PDB entry 6OW2 | X-ray diffraction, 1.70 A resolution | chain P

[Chain P]
Name: Peptide deformylase
Organism: Streptococcus pneumoniae
Notes: EC 3.5.1.88
Reference sequence: Q939R9 (Q939R9_STREE); residue numbers follow UniProt; this construct covers 2-203
Amino-acid sequence (202 residues; row label = number of the first residue in the row):
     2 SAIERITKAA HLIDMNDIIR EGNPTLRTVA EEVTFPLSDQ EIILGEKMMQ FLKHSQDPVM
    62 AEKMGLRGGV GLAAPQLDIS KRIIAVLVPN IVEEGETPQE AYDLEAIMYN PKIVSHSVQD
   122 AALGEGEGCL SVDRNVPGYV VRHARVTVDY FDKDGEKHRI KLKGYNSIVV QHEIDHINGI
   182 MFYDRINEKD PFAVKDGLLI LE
Disordered / not traced: 92-101, 203
Bound ions: Ni2+: Cys130, His173, His177 (together with NB4)
Ligand contacts: NB4 ((2R)-2-(cyclopentylmethyl)-N'-{5-fluoro-6-[(9aS)-hexahydropyrazino[2,1-c][1,4]oxazin-8(1H)-yl]-2-methylpyrimidin-4-yl}-3-[hydroxy(hydroxymethyl)amino]propanehydrazide): Gln57, Gly69, Gly70, Val71, Gly72, Leu73, Gln77, Pro90, Leu124, Glu128, Gly129, Cys130, Leu131, Ile169, Val170, His173, Glu174, His177

[Overview]
Ligands of chain P: compound NB4. Cys130, His173 and His177 coordinate Ni2+.
Chain P is Peptide deformylase (Streptococcus pneumoniae); the structure, X-ray Structure of Polypeptide
Deformylase, was determined by X-ray diffraction, deposited together with 6OW7.
